PDB entry 8SCQ | X-ray diffraction, 2.18 A resolution | chains A and C of the 3 polymer chains in the assembly

[Chain A]
Molecule: DNA polymerase I
From: Geobacillus stearothermophilus
Reference sequence: D9N168 (D9N168_GEOSE); residues 298-876 here correspond to UniProt positions 1-579 (UniProt number = residue number - 297)
Sequence (579 residues; each row starts with the number of its first residue):
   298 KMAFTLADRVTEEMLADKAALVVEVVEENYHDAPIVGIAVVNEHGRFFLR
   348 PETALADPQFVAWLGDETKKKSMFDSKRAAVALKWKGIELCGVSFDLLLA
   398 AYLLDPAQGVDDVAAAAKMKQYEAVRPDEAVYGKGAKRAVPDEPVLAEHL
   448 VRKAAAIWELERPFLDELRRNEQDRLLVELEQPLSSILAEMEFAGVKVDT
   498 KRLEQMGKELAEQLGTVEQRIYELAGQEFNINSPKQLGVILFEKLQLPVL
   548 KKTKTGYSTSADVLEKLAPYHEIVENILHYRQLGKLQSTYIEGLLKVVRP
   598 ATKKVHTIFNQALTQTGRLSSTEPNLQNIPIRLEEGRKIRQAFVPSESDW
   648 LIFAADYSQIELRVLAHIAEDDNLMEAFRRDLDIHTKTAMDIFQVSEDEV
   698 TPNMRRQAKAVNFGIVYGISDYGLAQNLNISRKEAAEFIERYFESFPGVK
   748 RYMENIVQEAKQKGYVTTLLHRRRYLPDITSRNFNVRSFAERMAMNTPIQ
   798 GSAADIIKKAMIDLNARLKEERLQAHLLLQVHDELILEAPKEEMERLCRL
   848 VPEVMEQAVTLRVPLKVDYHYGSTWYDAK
Sequence notes: variant Val-713 (Pro416 in D9N168)
Ion coordination: Ca2+: Asp-653, Tyr-654, Asp-830 (together with 2'-deoxyguanosine-5'-triphosphate, diphosphate) (shared with 1 residue of chain B)
Small-molecule neighbours: 2'-deoxyguanosine-5'-triphosphate / diphosphate: Arg-615, Asp-653, Tyr-654, Ser-655, Gln-656, Ile-657, Glu-658, His-682, Arg-702, Lys-706, Ala-707, Phe-710, Tyr-714, Asn-793, Asp-830
What the authors report for this chain:
  - catalytic residues: Lys-706, Asp-830 (proposed by the authors, not directly observed)
  - mutagenesis - D830N: abolished catalytic activity
  - mutagenesis - E831Q: unchanged catalytic activity

[Chain C]
Molecule: DNA template
Sequence (13 nucleotides; each row starts with the number of its first residue):
     1 CACGCTGATCGCA

[How chain A and chain C interact]
Residue-residue contacts - 51 pairs, chain A then chain C:
  Asn-529(A) with DG11(C), sugar contact
  Ser-530(A) with DG11(C), phosphate contact; DC12(C), hydrogen bond to the phosphate
  Pro-531(A) with DG11(C), phosphate contact; DA13(C), hydrogen bond to the base
  Lys-532(A) with DA13(C), hydrogen bond to the sugar
  Thr-552(A) with DA13(C), hydrogen bond to the base
  Gly-553(A) with DA13(C), base contact
  Tyr-554(A) with DA13(C), hydrogen bond to the base
  Lys-582(A) with DG7(C), base contact; DA8(C), base contact
  Ser-585(A) with DT9(C), hydrogen bond to the phosphate; DC10(C), phosphate contact
  Thr-586(A) with DT9(C), sugar contact
  Gly-590(A) with DT9(C), phosphate contact
  Asn-607(A) with DG7(C), phosphate contact
  Leu-610(A) with DT6(C), phosphate contact; DG7(C), phosphate contact
  Thr-611(A) with DT6(C), phosphate contact
  Gln-612(A) with DC5(C), phosphate contact; DT6(C), hydrogen bond to the phosphate
  Thr-613(A) with DC5(C), sugar contact
  Arg-615(A) with DG4(C), base contact; DC5(C), hydrogen bond to the base
  Ser-617(A) with DT6(C), phosphate contact; DG7(C), hydrogen bond to the phosphate
  Ser-618(A) with DG7(C), sugar contact
  Thr-619(A) with DG7(C), sugar contact; DA8(C), phosphate contact
  Glu-620(A) with DA8(C), hydrogen bond to the phosphate
  Asn-622(A) with DG7(C), hydrogen bond to the sugar
  Asn-625(A) with DG7(C), base contact
  Ala-707(A) with DC3(C), base contact
  Phe-710(A) with DC3(C), base contact
  Gly-711(A) with DC3(C), base contact
  Tyr-714(A) with DC3(C), base contact
  Ile-716(A) with DC3(C), hydrogen bond to the sugar
  Ser-717(A) with DA2(C), sugar contact; DC3(C), hydrogen bond to the phosphate
  Tyr-719(A) with DA2(C), base contact
  Gly-720(A) with DC3(C), phosphate contact
  Arg-771(A) with DC5(C), salt bridge to the phosphate
  Asn-782(A) with DC1(C), phosphate contact
  Phe-786(A) with DA2(C), phosphate contact; DG4(C), phosphate contact
  Arg-789(A) with DC3(C), hydrogen bond to the phosphate; DG4(C), salt bridge to the phosphate
  Met-790(A) with DC5(C), phosphate contact
  Asn-793(A) with DG4(C), sugar contact
  Gln-797(A) with DG4(C), hydrogen bond to the base; DC5(C), hydrogen bond to the sugar
Other interface residues (no listed pair), chain A (43 interface residues in all): Gly-535, Thr-550, Gly-715, Asn-724, Arg-729

[Summary]
The interface between chain A and chain C involves 43 residues on one side and 13 on the other; the contacts
include 16 hydrogen bonds and 2 salt bridges. Polar pairs include Pro-531(A)/DA13(C), Thr-552(A)/DA13(C) and
Tyr-554(A)/DA13(C). Chain A binds 2'-deoxyguanosine-5'-triphosphate / diphosphate. The paper reports catalytic
residues Lys-706(A) and Asp-830(A); D830N of chain A abolishes catalytic activity.
Chain A is DNA polymerase I (Geobacillus stearothermophilus) and chain C is DNA template; the structure, Bst
DNA polymerase I Large Fragment wildtype D598A with 3'-amino primer, dGTP, and calcium time-resolved 2h, was
determined by X-ray diffraction, deposited together with 8SCG, 8SCI, 8SCJ, 8SCK, 8SCL, 8SCM and 7 further
entries.
